Entry 1EUA (X-ray diffraction, 1.95 A resolution); this record covers chains B and C of the 3 polymer chains in the assembly.

Chain B (and C):
Name: Kdpg aldolase
Source organism: Escherichia coli
Notes: EC 4.1.2.14; chain C of this document is another copy of the same molecule, construct and numbering; everything in this record applies to it too
UniProt: P0A955 (ALKH_ECOLI); residues 1-213 here = UniProt positions 1-213
Sequence (213 residues; each row starts with the number of its first residue):
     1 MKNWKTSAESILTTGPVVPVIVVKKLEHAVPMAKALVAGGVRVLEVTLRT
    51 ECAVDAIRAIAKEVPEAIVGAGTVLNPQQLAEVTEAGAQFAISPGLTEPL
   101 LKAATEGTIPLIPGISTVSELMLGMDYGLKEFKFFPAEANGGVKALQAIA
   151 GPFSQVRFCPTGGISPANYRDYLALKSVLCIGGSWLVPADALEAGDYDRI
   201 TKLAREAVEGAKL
Swiss-Prot annotation at these positions:
  - active site: Glu45 (Proton acceptor), Lys133 (Schiff-base intermediate with substrate)
  - binding site (pyruvate): Arg49, Thr73, Lys133
  - site: Thr161 (Plays a major role in determining the stereoselectivity)
  - mutagenesis: Glu45 (E45N: Aldolase activity is significantly impaired), Lys133 (K133Q: Absence of aldolase activity. Has reduced catalytic efficiency relative to wild-type protein but demonstrates a considerably altered substrate profile with an enhanced activity against ...), Thr161 (T161A: 13-fold decrease in catalytic efficiency with KDPG as substrate and 250-fold increase in catalytic efficiency with KDPGal as substrate ...), Asn168 (N168S: Shows activity significantly greater than wild-type), Ser184 (S184A: 1.35-fold decrease in catalytic efficiency with KDPG as substrate. Has only a modest effect on the catalytic efficiency with KDG or KHO as substrate ...)
Covalent attachments: pyruvic acid (PYR) linked to Lys133
Residues lining bound ligands: pyruvic acid (PYR): Val20, Glu45, Arg49, Gly72, Thr73, Ile92, Ser93, Pro94, Phe135, Thr161
What the authors report for this chain:
  - catalytic residues: Lys133, Phe135
  - binding site for pyruvic acid: Glu45, Arg49, Thr73, Lys133, Phe135
  - specificity-determining residues: Phe135
  - catalytic residues: Glu45 (proposed by the authors, not directly observed)

How chain B and chain C interact:
Residue-residue contacts (27):
  Arg49(B) with Gly151(C); Pro152(C)
  Thr73(B) with Pro152(C)
  Leu75(B) with Met122(C); Phe153(C), hydrophobic
  Pro94(B) with Val118(C); Pro152(C), hydrophobic; Phe153(C), hydrophobic
  Gly95(B) with Val118(C); Ser119(C); Met122(C)
  Leu96(B) with Ser119(C), hydrogen bond (backbone-side chain)
  Thr97(B) with Met122(C); Leu123(C); Asp126(C)
  Leu100(B) with Met122(C), hydrophobic
  Gly114(B) with Ser119(C)
  Ser116(B) with Thr117(C)
  Thr117(B) with Thr117(C)
  Glu120(B) with Thr117(C), hydrogen bond; Ser119(C)
  Phe135(B) with Val118(C), hydrophobic; Ala148(C)
  Pro136(B) with Ala148(C), hydrophobic
  Ala139(B) with Asn140(C); Gly141(C); Ala145(C), hydrophobic
Also at the interface, not in a pair above, chain B (16 interface residues in all): Val74
Also at the interface, not in a pair above, chain C (16 interface residues in all): Glu120, Met125, Lys144

Summary:
The chain B/chain C interface involves 16 residues from each chain; the contacts include 2 hydrogen bonds.
Polar contacts include Leu96(B)-Ser119(C) and Glu120(B)-Thr117(C). Covalently linked pyruvic acid: at
Lys133(B). From the paper: catalytic residues Lys133(B), Phe135(B) and Glu45(B); a binding site for pyruvic
acid at Glu45(B), Arg49(B) and Thr73(B) among others.
Chain B and chain C are both Kdpg aldolase (Escherichia coli); the structure, Schiff base intermediate in kdpg
aldolase from escherichia coli, was determined by X-ray diffraction, deposited together with 1EUN.
